Entry 5LZH (X-ray diffraction, 1.13 A resolution); this record covers chains A and B of the 5 polymer chains in the assembly.

[Chain A (and B)]
Molecule: Cholera enterotoxin B subunit
From: Vibrio cholerae
Notes: chain B of this document is another copy of the same molecule, construct and numbering; everything in this record applies to it too
UniProt: Q57193 (Q57193_VIBCL); residues 1-103 here correspond to UniProt positions 22-124 (UniProt number = residue number + 21)
Chain sequence (103 residues; row label = number of the first residue in the row):
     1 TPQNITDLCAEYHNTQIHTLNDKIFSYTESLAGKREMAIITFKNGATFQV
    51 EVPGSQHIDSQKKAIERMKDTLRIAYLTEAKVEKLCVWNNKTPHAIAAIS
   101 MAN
Disulfides: Cys9-Cys86
Modified residues: Cys9 (S-oxy cysteine; CSX); Cys86 (S-oxy cysteine; CSX)
Residues lining bound ligands:
  - 7BN ((2R,4S,5R,6R)-5-acetamido-2-[4-[3-[2-[(2S,3R,4R,5R,6R)-6-(hydroxymethyl)-3,4,5-tris(oxidanyl)oxan-2-yl]ethylamino]-3-oxidanylidene-propyl]-1,2,3-triazol-1-yl]-4-oxidanyl-6-[(1R,2R)-1,2,3-tris(oxidanyl)propyl]oxane-2-carboxylic acid), molecule 1: Glu11, Tyr12, His13, Glu51, Gln56, His57, Ile58, Gln61, Trp88, Asn90, Lys91
  - 7BN, molecule 2: Gly33, Lys34, Arg35
Reported in the primary citation:
  - binding site for 7BN: Glu11, His13, Asn14, Glu51, Gln61, Asn90, Lys91
  - contacts within the chain: Cys9-Cys86 (covalent link)

[Chain A / chain B interface]
Pairs across the interface (57):
  Thr1(A) - Met37(B)
  Thr1(A) - Gln49(B)
  Thr1(A) - Thr92(B)
  Pro2(A) - Arg35(B)
  Pro2(A) - Ile39(B)
  Pro2(A) - Pro93(B)
  Gln3(A) - Ile39(B)
  Gln3(A) - Thr47(B)
  Gln3(A) - Thr92(B)
  Gln3(A) - Pro93(B)
  Ile5(A) - Thr28(B)
  Leu8(A) - Ser30(B)
  Glu11(A) - Arg35(B)  salt bridge
  Tyr12(A) - Ala32(B)
  Tyr12(A) - Gly33(B)  hydrogen bond (side chain-backbone)
  Tyr12(A) - Arg35(B)
  Ile58(A) - Gly33(B)
  Ile58(A) - Lys34(B)
  Ser60(A) - Glu36(B)  hydrogen bond
  Gln61(A) - Leu31(B)  hydrogen bond (side chain-backbone)
  Gln61(A) - Ala32(B)
  Gln61(A) - Gly33(B)
  Gln61(A) - Glu36(B)
  Ala64(A) - Glu29(B)
  Ala64(A) - Leu31(B)  hydrophobic
  Arg67(A) - Tyr27(B)  hydrogen bond
  Arg67(A) - Glu29(B)  salt bridge
  Arg67(A) - Glu66(B)  salt bridge
  Arg67(A) - Lys69(B)  hydrogen bond (side chain-backbone)
  Arg67(A) - Asp70(B)  salt bridge
  Arg67(A) - Arg73(B)
  Met68(A) - Glu29(B)  hydrogen bond (backbone-side chain)
  Met68(A) - Leu31(B)  hydrophobic
  Asp70(A) - Arg73(B)
  Thr71(A) - Glu29(B)  hydrogen bond
  Thr71(A) - Arg73(B)  hydrogen bond
  Ile74(A) - Leu77(B)  hydrophobic
  Thr78(A) - Leu77(B)
  Ala80(A) - Leu77(B)  hydrophobic
  Trp88(A) - Leu31(B)  hydrophobic
  Ile96(A) - Leu31(B)
  Ala97(A) - Ser30(B)
  Ala97(A) - Leu31(B)  hydrogen bond (backbone-backbone)
  Ala97(A) - Ala32(B)
  Ala98(A) - Glu29(B)
  Ala98(A) - Ser30(B)
  Ile99(A) - Tyr27(B)
  Ile99(A) - Thr28(B)
  Ile99(A) - Glu29(B)  hydrogen bond (backbone-backbone)
  Ser100(A) - Tyr27(B)
  Ser100(A) - Thr28(B)
  Met101(A) - Ser26(B)
  Met101(A) - Tyr27(B)  hydrogen bond (backbone-backbone)
  Met101(A) - Tyr76(B)
  Ala102(A) - Phe25(B)
  Ala102(A) - Tyr76(B)  hydrogen bond (backbone-side chain)
  Asn103(A) - Tyr76(B)  hydrogen bond (backbone-side chain)
Also at the interface, not in a pair above, chain A (31 interface residues in all): Asn4, Val50, Lys63, Ile65

[Overview]
31 residues of chain A and 24 residues of chain B are in contact; the contacts include 13 hydrogen bonds and 4
salt bridges. Polar contacts include Glu11(A)-Arg35(B), Arg67(A)-Glu29(B) and Arg67(A)-Glu66(B). The paper
reports a binding site for 7BN at Glu11(A), His13(A) and Asn14(A) among others; contacts within the chain
involving Cys9(A) and Cys86(A).
Chain A and chain B are both Cholera enterotoxin B subunit (Vibrio cholerae); the structure, Cholera toxin
classical B-pentamer in complex with inhibitor PC262, was determined by X-ray diffraction, deposited together
with 5LZG, 5LZI and 5LZJ.
